Entry 1BP7 (X-ray diffraction, 3.00 A resolution); this record covers chains 1 and A of the 4 polymer chains in the assembly.

== Chain 1 ==
Molecule: 24-nt DNA strand
Sequence (24 nucleotides; numbered 1 to 24; the number before each row is that of its first residue):
     1 GCAAAACGTC GTGAGACAGT TTCG
Metal / ion sites: Ca2+ site 1: DA14 (shared with 1 residue of chain 2; Asp-20(A) of chain A; 1 residue of chain B); Ca2+ site 2: DG15 (shared with 1 residue of chain 2; Gly-19(A) of chain A; 1 residue of chain B)

== Chain A ==
Molecule: Protein (I-crei)
From: Chlamydomonas reinhardtii
UniProtKB: P05725 (DNE1_CHLRE); residue numbers follow UniProt; this construct covers 2-153
Amino-acid sequence (152 residues; each row starts with the number of its first residue):
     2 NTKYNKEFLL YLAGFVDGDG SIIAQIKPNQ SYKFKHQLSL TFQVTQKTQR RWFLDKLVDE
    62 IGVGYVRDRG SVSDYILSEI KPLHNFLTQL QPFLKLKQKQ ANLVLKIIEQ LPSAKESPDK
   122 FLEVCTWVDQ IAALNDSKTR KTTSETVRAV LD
Metal / ion sites: Ca2+ site 1: Gly-19 (shared with DG15(1) of chain 1; 1 residue of chain 2; 1 residue of chain B); Ca2+ site 2: Asp-20 (shared with DA14(1) of chain 1; 1 residue of chain 2; 1 residue of chain B)
UniProt features mapped onto this chain:
  - region (Interaction with DNA): Gln-26 to Gln-38, Gln-44 to Gln-47, Arg-68 to Arg-70, Ser-138 to Thr-143
  - binding site (Mg(2+)): Gly-19, Asp-20
  - mutagenesis: Asp-20 (D20A/L/N: Loss of catalytic activity. Reduced affinity for DNA), Gln-26 (Q26A/C: Alters the specificity of the endonuclease), Tyr-33 (Y33C/H/R: Alters the specificity of the endonuclease), Gln-44 (Q44A/C/T/V/W: Alters the specificity of the endonuclease), Gln-47 (Q47A/E/M: Loss of catalytic activity; Q47N: Strongly reduced affinity for DNA. No effect on catalytic activity), Arg-68 (R68A: Loss of activity), Lys-98 (K98A: Strongly reduced affinity for DNA. Increased catalytic activity; K98R: Strongly reduced affinity for DNA. No effect on catalytic activity), Ser-138 (S138A: Reduced affinity for DNA. No effect on catalytic activity. Reduced cleavage; when associated with M-139), Lys-139 (K139M: Reduced affinity for DNA. No effect on catalytic activity. Reduced cleavage; when associated with A-138), Lys-142 (K142G: Reduced affinity for DNA. No effect on catalytic activity. Reduced cleavage; when associated with G-143), Thr-143 (T143G: Reduced affinity for DNA. No effect on catalytic activity. Reduced cleavage; when associated with G-142)
From the paper describing this entry:
  - Ca2+ coordination: Asp-20
  - catalytic residues: Asp-20, Gln-47
  - binding site for the 24-nt DNA strand (chain 1): Asn-30, Gln-44, Arg-51, Arg-70
  - binding site for the 24-nt DNA strand: Ser-32, Tyr-33
  - conformationally variable residues (loop rearrangement, order/disorder transition): Pro-29 to His-37, Pro-113 to Leu-123, Ser-138 to Asp-153
  - catalytic residues: Arg-51, Lys-98 (proposed by the authors, not directly observed)
  - contacts within the chain: Arg-70/Asp-75, Gln-44/Asp-75
  - Ca2+ coordination through a water molecule: Gln-47

== Chain 1 / chain A interface ==
Pairs across the interface - 36 pairs, chain 1 then chain A:
  DG13(1) with Lys-48(A), salt bridge to the phosphate; Val-73(A), base contact
  DA14(1) with Asp-20(A), phosphate contact; Thr-46(A), sugar contact; Gln-47(A), hydrogen bond to the phosphate; Lys-48(A), hydrogen bond to the phosphate; Arg-51(A), salt bridge to the phosphate; Val-73(A), base contact
  DG15(1) with Gly-19(A), phosphate contact; Asp-20(A), phosphate contact; Gly-21(A), sugar contact; Ser-22(A), sugar contact; Thr-46(A), base contact; Arg-70(A), hydrogen bond to the base
  DA16(1) with Ser-22(A), hydrogen bond to the phosphate; Gln-44(A), hydrogen bond to the base; Arg-70(A), base contact; Asn-136(A), phosphate contact; Asp-137(A), hydrogen bond to the phosphate; Ser-138(A), phosphate contact
  DC17(1) with Ile-24(A), phosphate contact; Gln-26(A), sugar contact; Ala-133(A), phosphate contact; Asn-136(A), hydrogen bond to the phosphate; Ser-138(A), phosphate contact; Thr-140(A), phosphate contact; Arg-141(A), phosphate contact
  DA18(1) with Gln-26(A), base contact; Lys-28(A), base contact; Thr-140(A), sugar contact; Arg-141(A), phosphate contact; Lys-142(A), hydrogen bond to the phosphate; Thr-143(A), hydrogen bond to the phosphate
  DG19(1) with Lys-28(A), hydrogen bond to the base; Lys-142(A), phosphate contact
  DT21(1) with Asn-30(A), hydrogen bond to the base
Also at the interface, not in a pair above, chain 1 (9 interface residues in all): DT20
Also at the interface, not in a pair above, chain A (28 interface residues in all): Ile-23, Pro-29, Gln-38, Arg-68, Lys-98

== Summary ==
Chain 1 and chain A form an interface of 9 and 28 residues respectively, with 11 hydrogen bonds and 2 salt
bridges. Polar pairs include DG15(1)/Arg-70(A), DA16(1)/Gln-44(A) and DG19(1)/Lys-28(A). The paper reports
catalytic residues Asp-20(A), Gln-47(A) and Arg-51(A) among others; a binding site for the 24-nt DNA strand
(chain 1) at Asn-30(A), Gln-44(A) and Arg-51(A) among others.
Here chain 1 is a 24-nt DNA strand and chain A is Protein (I-crei) (Chlamydomonas reinhardtii). Entry 1BP7
(Group I mobile intron endonuclease I-crei complexed with homing site DNA) was determined by X-ray
diffraction.
